PDB entry 5IJN | electron microscopy, 21.40 A resolution (very low resolution: no residue pairs are listed; an interface is given only as per-side residue counts) | chains Q and V of the 26 polymer chains in the assembly

[Chain Q]
Name: Nuclear pore complex protein NUP155
Source organism: Homo sapiens
Reference sequence: O75694 (NU155_HUMAN); residues 1-1391 here = UniProt positions 1-1391
Amino-acid sequence (1391 residues; row label = number of the first residue in the row):
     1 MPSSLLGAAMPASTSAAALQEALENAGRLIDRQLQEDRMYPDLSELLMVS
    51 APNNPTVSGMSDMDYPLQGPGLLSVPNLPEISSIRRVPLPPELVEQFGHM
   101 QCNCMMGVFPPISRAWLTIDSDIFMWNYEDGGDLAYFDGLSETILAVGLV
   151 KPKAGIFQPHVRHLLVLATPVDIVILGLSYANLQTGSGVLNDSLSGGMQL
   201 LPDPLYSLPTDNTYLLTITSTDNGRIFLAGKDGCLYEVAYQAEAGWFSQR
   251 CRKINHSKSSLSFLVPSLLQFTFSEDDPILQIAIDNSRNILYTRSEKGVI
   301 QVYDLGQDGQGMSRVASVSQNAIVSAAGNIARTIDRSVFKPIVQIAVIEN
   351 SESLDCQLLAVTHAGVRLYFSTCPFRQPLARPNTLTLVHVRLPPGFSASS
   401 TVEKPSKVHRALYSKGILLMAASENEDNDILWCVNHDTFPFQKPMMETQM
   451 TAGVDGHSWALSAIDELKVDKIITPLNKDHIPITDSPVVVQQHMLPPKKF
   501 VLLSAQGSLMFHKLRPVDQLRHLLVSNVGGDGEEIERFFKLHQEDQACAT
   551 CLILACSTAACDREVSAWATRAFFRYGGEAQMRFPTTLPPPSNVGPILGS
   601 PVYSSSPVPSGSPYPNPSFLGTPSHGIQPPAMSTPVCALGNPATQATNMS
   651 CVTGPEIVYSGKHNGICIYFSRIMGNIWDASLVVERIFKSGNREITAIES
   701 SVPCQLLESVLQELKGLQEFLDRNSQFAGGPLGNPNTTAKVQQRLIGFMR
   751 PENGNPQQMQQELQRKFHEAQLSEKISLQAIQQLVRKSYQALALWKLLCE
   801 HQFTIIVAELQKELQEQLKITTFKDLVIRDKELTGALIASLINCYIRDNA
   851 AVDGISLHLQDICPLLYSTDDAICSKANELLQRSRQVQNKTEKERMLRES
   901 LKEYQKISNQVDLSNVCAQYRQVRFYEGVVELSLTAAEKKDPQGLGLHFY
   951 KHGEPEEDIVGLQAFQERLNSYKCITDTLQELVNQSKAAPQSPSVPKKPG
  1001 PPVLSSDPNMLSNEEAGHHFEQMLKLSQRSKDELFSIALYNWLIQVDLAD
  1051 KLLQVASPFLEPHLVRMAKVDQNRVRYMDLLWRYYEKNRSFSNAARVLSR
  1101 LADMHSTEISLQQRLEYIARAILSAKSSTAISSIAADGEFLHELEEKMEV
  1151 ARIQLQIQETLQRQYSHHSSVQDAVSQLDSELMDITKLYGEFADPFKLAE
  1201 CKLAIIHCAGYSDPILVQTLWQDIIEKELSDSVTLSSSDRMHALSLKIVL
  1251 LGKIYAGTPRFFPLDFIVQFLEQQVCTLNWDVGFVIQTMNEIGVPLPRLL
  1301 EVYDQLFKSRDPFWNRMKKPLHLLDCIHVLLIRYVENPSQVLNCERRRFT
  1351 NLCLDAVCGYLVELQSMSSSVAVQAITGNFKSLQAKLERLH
Disordered / not traced: 1-19, 51-57, 61, 69-71, 183-193, 206, 242-252, 262-275, 314-315, 341, 377-379, 426, 466-473, 526-533, 559-560, 585, 590-657, 685-698, 731-768, 864-870, 888-897, 959, 984-1014, 1030-1033, 1070-1075, 1106, 1126-1138, 1313-1318, 1376-1391

[Chain V]
Name: Nuclear pore complex protein NUP205
Source organism: Homo sapiens
Reference sequence: Q92621 (NU205_HUMAN); residue numbers follow UniProt; this construct covers 1-2012
Amino-acid sequence (2012 residues; numbered 1 to 2012; the number before each row is that of its first residue):
     1 MATPLAVNSAASLWGPYKDIWHKVGNALWRRQPEAVHLLDKILKKHKPDF
    51 ISLFKNPPKNVQQHEKVQKASTEGVAIQGQQGTRLLPEQLIKEAFILSDL
   101 FDIGELAAVELLLAGEHQQPHFPGLTRGLVAVLLYWDGKRCIANSLKALI
   151 QSRRGKTWTLELSPELASMTTRFTDELMEQGLTYKVLTLVSQIDVNNEFE
   201 KLQRERGLGSEKHRKEVSDLIKECRQSLAESLFAWACQSPLGKEDTLLLI
   251 GHLERVTVEANGSLDAVNLALLMALLYCFDISFIEQSTEERDDMIHQLPL
   301 LTEKQYIATIHSRLQDSQLWKLPGLQATVRLAWALALRGISQLPDVTALA
   351 EFTEADEAMAELAIADNVFLFLMESVVVSEYFYQEEFYIRRVHNLITDFL
   401 ALMPMKVKQLRNRADEDARMIHMSMQMGNEPPISLRRDLEHLMLLIGELY
   451 KKNPFHLELALEYWCPTEPLQTPTIMGSYLGVAHQRPPQRQVVLSKFVRQ
   501 MGDLLPPTIYIPYLKMLQGLANGPQCAHYCFSLLKVNGSSHVENIQGAGG
   551 SPVSWEHFFHSLMLYHEHLRKDLPSADSVQYRHLPSRGITQKEQDGLIAF
   601 LQLTSTIITWSENARLALCEHPQWTPVVVILGLLQCSIPPVLKAELLKTL
   651 AAFGKSPEIAASLWQSLEYTQILQTVRIPSQRQAIGIEVELNEIESRCEE
   701 YPLTRAFCQLISTLVESSFPSNLGAGLRPPGFDPYLQFLRDSVFLRFRTR
   751 AYRRAAEKWEVAEVVLEVFYKLLRDYEPQLEDFVDQFVELQGEEIIAYKP
   801 PGFSLMYHLLNESPMLELALSLLEEGVKQLDTYAPFPGKKHLEKAVQHCL
   851 ALLNLTLQKENLFMDLLRESQLALIVCPLEQLLQGINPRTKKADNVVNIA
   901 RYLYHGNTNPELAFESAKILCCISCNSNIQIKLVGDFTHDQSISQKLMAG
   951 FVECLDCEDAEEFVRLEEGSELEKKLVAIRHETRIHILNLLITSLECNPP
  1001 NLALYLLGFELKKPVSTTNLQDPGVLGCPRTCLHAILNILEKGTEGRTGP
  1051 VAVRESPQLAELCYQVIYQLCACSDTSGPTMRYLRTSQDFLFSQLQYLPF
  1101 SNKEYEISMLNQMSWLMKTASIELRVTSLNRQRSHTQRLLHLLLDDMPVK
  1151 PYSDGEGGIEDENRSVSGFLHFDTATKVRRKILNILDSIDFSQEIPEPLQ
  1201 LDFFDRAQIEQVIANCEHKNLRGQTVCNVKLLHRVLVAEVNALQGMAAIG
  1251 QRPLLMEEISTVLQYVVGRNKLLQCLHAKRHALESWRQLVEIILTACPQD
  1301 LIQAEDRQLIIRDILQDVHDKILDDEAAQELMPVVAGAVFTLTAHLSQAV
  1351 LTEQKETSVLGPAEAHYAFMLDSCFTSPPPEENPLVGFASIGDSSLYIIL
  1401 KKLLDFILKTGGGFQRVRTHLYGSLLYYLQIAQRPDEPDTLEAAKKTMWE
  1451 RLTAPEDVFSKLQRENIAIIESYGAALMEVVCRDACDGHEIGRMLALALL
  1501 DRIVSVDKQQQWLLYLSNSGYLKVLVDSLVEDDRTLQSLLTPQPPLLKAL
  1551 YTYESKMAFLTRVAKIQQGALELLRSGVIVRLAQCQVYDMRPETDPQSMF
  1601 GMRDPPMFIPTPVDRYRQILLPALQLCQVILTSSMAQHLQAAGQVLQFLI
  1651 SHSDTIQAILRCQDVSAGSLQELALLTGIISKAALPGILSELDVDVNEGS
  1701 LMELQGHIGRFQRQCLGLLSRFGGSDRLRQFKFQDDNVEGDKVSKKDEIE
  1751 LAMQQICANVMEYCQSLMLQSSPTFQHAVCLFTPSLSETVNRDGPRQDTQ
  1801 APVVPYWRLPGLGIIIYLLKQSANDFFSYYDSHRQSVSKLQNVEQLPPDE
  1851 IKELCQSVMPAGVDKISTAQKYVLARRRLVKVINNRAKLLSLCSFIIETC
  1901 LFILWRHLEYYLLHCMPTDSQDSLFASRTLFKSRRLQDSFASETNLDFRS
  1951 GLAIVSQHDLDQLQADAINAFGESLQKKLLDIEGLYSKVRSRYSFIQALV
  2001 RRIRGLLRISRN
Disordered / not traced: 1-8, 26-37, 76-81, 120-128, 155-163, 175-180, 257-262, 287-303, 380-383, 421-426, 455-457, 468-492, 538-552, 574-590, 621-624, 640-641, 671, 681-685, 745, 752-753, 784-791, 813, 828-838, 873-875, 889-891, 907-908, 925-1391, 1596-1606, 1693-2012
Swiss-Prot annotation at these positions:
  - modified residue: Ala-2 (N-acetylalanine), Thr-3 (Phosphothreonine), Ser-575 (Phosphoserine), Ser-1165 (Phosphoserine), Ser-1167 (Phosphoserine), Ser-1939 (Phosphoserine), Ser-1942 (Phosphoserine)
  - natural variant: Phe-1995 (F1995S: In NPHS13)

[Interface between chain Q and chain V]
At this resolution (21 A) residue pairs are not listed: 66 residues of chain Q and 59 of chain V lie at the interface.

[Overview]
66 residues of chain Q face 59 of chain V across their interface.
Here chain Q is Nuclear pore complex protein NUP155 and chain V is Nuclear pore complex protein NUP205, both
from Homo sapiens. Entry 5IJN (Composite structure of the inner ring of the human nuclear pore complex (32
copies of Nup205)) was determined by electron microscopy, deposited together with 5IJO.
